5YZZ - chains B and C of the 3 polymer chains in the assembly; structure by X-ray diffraction, 2.58 A resolution.

# Chain B
Molecule: 13-nt DNA strand
Sequence (13 nucleotides; numbered 1 to 13; the number before each row is that of its first residue):
     1 TATCCATGCA GAA

# Chain C
Molecule: B3 domain-containing transcription repressor VAL1
Organism: Arabidopsis thaliana
Notes: fragment: B3 domain, DNA binding domain
UniProt: Q8W4L5 (VAL1_ARATH); numbering as in UniProt (aligned over 273-400)
Amino-acid sequence (128 residues; row label = number of the first residue in the row):
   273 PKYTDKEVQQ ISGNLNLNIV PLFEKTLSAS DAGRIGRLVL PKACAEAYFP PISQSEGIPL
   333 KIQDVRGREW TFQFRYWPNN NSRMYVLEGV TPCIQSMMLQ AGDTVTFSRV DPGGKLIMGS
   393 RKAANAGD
Unresolved in the structure: 273-286, 398-400
Curated features (UniProtKB/Swiss-Prot):
  - DNA-binding region: Phe295 to Ala396 (TF-B3)

# Interface between chain B and chain C
Residue-residue contacts (16):
  DC4(B) - Asn352(C)  base contact
  DC5(B) - Val311(C)  sugar contact
  DC5(B) - Pro313(C)  phosphate contact
  DC5(B) - Lys314(C)  hydrogen bond to the phosphate
  DC5(B) - Asn351(C)  hydrogen bond to the base
  DA6(B) - Lys297(C)  salt bridge to the phosphate
  DA6(B) - Ser300(C)  sugar contact
  DA6(B) - Ser302(C)  sugar contact
  DA6(B) - Asp303(C)  phosphate contact
  DA6(B) - Val311(C)  phosphate contact
  DA6(B) - Met356(C)  base contact
  DT7(B) - Ser300(C)  phosphate contact
  DT7(B) - Ala301(C)  hydrogen bond to the phosphate
  DT7(B) - Ser302(C)  hydrogen bond to the phosphate
  DT7(B) - Met356(C)  base contact
  DG8(B) - Arg309(C)  base contact
Other interface residues (no listed pair), chain C (13 interface residues in all): Leu312

# In short
5 residues of chain B and 13 residues of chain C are in contact, with 4 hydrogen bonds and 1 salt bridge.
Polar pairs include DC5(B)-Asn351(C), DC5(B)-Lys314(C) and DT7(B)-Ala301(C). UniProt lists a DNA-binding
region on chain C.
Here chain B is a 13-nt DNA strand and chain C is B3 domain-containing transcription repressor VAL1
(Arabidopsis thaliana). Entry 5YZZ (AtVAL1 B3 domain in complex with 13bp-DNA) was determined by X-ray
diffraction, deposited together with 5YZY and 5Z00.
